Entry 6DVE (X-ray diffraction, 3.81 A resolution); this record covers chains D and E of the 8 polymer chains in the assembly.

== Chain D ==
Protein: DNA-directed RNA polymerase subunit beta'
From: Mycobacterium tuberculosis (strain ATCC 25618 / H37Rv)
Notes: EC 2.7.7.6
Reference sequence: P9WGY7 (RPOC_MYCTU); numbering as in UniProt (aligned over 1-1316)
Sequence (1316 residues; numbered 1 to 1316; the number before each row is that of its first residue):
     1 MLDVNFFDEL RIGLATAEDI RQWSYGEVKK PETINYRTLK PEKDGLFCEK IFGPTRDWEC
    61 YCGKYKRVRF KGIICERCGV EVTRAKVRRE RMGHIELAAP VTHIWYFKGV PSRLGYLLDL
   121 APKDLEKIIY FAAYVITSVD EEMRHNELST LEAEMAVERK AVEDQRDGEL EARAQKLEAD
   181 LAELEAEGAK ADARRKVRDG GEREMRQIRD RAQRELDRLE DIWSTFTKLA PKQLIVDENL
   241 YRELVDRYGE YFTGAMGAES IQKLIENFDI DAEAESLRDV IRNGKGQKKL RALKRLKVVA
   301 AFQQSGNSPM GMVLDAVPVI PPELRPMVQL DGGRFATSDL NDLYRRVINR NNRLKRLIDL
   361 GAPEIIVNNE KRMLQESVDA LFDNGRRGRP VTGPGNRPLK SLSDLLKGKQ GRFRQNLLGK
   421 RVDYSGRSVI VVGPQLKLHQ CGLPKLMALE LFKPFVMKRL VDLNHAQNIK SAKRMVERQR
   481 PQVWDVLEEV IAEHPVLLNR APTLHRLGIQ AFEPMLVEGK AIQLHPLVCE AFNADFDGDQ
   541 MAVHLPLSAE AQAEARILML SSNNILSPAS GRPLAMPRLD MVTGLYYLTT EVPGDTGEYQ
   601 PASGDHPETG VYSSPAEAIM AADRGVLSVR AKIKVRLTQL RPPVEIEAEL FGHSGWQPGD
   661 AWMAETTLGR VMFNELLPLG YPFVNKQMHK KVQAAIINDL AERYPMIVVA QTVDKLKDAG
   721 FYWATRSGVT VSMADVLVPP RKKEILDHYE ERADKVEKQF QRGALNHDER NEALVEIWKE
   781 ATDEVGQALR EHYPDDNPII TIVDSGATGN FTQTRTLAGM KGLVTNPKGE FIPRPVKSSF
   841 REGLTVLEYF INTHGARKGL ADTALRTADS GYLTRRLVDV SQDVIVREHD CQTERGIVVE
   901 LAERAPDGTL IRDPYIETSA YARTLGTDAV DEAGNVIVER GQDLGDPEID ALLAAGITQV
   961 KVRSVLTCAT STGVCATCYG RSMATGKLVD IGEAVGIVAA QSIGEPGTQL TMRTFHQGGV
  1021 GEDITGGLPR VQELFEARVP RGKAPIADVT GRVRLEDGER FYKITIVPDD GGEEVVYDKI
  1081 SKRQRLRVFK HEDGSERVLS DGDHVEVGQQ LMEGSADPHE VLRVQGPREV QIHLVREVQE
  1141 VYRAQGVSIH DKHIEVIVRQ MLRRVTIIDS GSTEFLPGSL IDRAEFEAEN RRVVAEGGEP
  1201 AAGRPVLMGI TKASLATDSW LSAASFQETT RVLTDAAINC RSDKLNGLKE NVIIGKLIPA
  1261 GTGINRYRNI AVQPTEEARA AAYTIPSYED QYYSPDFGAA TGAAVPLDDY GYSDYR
Unresolved in the structure: 1-2, 1012-1025, 1282-1316
Bound ions: Zn2+ site 1: Cys60, Cys62, Cys75, Cys78; Zn2+ site 2: Cys891, Cys968, Cys975, Cys978
Swiss-Prot annotation at these positions:
  - binding site (Zn(2+)): Cys60, Cys62, Cys75, Cys78, Cys891, Cys968, Cys975, Cys978
  - binding site (Mg(2+)): Asp535, Asp537, Asp539

== Chain E ==
Protein: DNA-directed RNA polymerase subunit omega
From: Mycobacterium tuberculosis (strain ATCC 25618 / H37Rv)
Notes: EC 2.7.7.6
Reference sequence: P9WGY5 (RPOZ_MYCTU); residue numbers follow UniProt; this construct covers 1-110
Sequence (110 residues; each row starts with the number of its first residue):
     1 MSISQSDASL AAVPAVDQFD PSSGASGGYD TPLGITNPPI DELLDRVSSK YALVIYAAKR
    61 ARQINDYYNQ LGEGILEYVG PLVEPGLQEK PLSIALREIH ADLLEHTEGE
Unresolved in the structure: 1-27, 109-110

== Interface between chain D and chain E ==
Contacting residue pairs (67; chain D residue first):
  His439(D) - Leu33(E)  hydrogen bond (side chain-backbone)
  His439(D) - Ile35(E)
  His439(D) - Thr36(E)
  Arg459(D) - Gln88(E)
  Glu489(D) - Gln88(E)
  Val490(D) - Lys90(E)  hydrogen bond (backbone-side chain)
  Ala492(D) - Lys90(E)
  Glu493(D) - Gly34(E)
  Glu493(D) - Ile35(E)
  Glu493(D) - Ser93(E)  hydrogen bond
  Pro495(D) - Ile35(E)  hydrophobic
  Glu513(D) - Gly34(E)
  Glu513(D) - Ile35(E)  hydrogen bond (side chain-backbone)
  Ser548(D) - Arg62(E)
  Ala549(D) - Ala58(E)
  Ala549(D) - Arg62(E)
  Glu550(D) - Val54(E)
  Glu550(D) - Ala58(E)
  Glu550(D) - Arg62(E)  salt bridge
  Gln552(D) - Leu92(E)
  Ala553(D) - Val54(E)  hydrophobic
  Glu554(D) - Val54(E)
  Arg556(D) - Ile35(E)  hydrogen bond (side chain-backbone)
  Arg556(D) - Asn37(E)
  Arg556(D) - Leu92(E)
  Arg556(D) - Leu96(E)
  Ile557(D) - Ile40(E)  hydrophobic
  Ile557(D) - Leu53(E)  hydrophobic
  Ile557(D) - Val54(E)  hydrophobic
  Leu558(D) - Lys50(E)
  Leu558(D) - Tyr51(E)  hydrophobic
  Leu558(D) - Val54(E)  hydrophobic
  Asn563(D) - Ile40(E)
  Asn563(D) - Lys50(E)
  Pro705(D) - Asp41(E)
  Met706(D) - Asp41(E)  hydrogen bond (backbone-side chain)
  Ile707(D) - Pro32(E)  hydrophobic
  Ile707(D) - Asp41(E)  hydrogen bond (backbone-side chain)
  Val708(D) - Gly28(E)
  Val708(D) - Tyr29(E)  hydrophobic
  Gln711(D) - Asp30(E)  hydrogen bond (side chain-backbone)
  Lys715(D) - Asp30(E)  salt bridge
  Asp990(D) - Ser49(E)
  Asp990(D) - Lys50(E)  hydrogen bond (side chain-backbone)
  Asp990(D) - Tyr51(E)
  Glu993(D) - Tyr51(E)  hydrogen bond
  Gly1261(D) - Tyr51(E)
  Thr1262(D) - Tyr51(E)
  Arg1266(D) - Glu108(E)
  Tyr1267(D) - Ser49(E)  hydrogen bond
  Tyr1267(D) - Tyr51(E)  hydrophobic
  Tyr1267(D) - Ala52(E)  hydrophobic
  Tyr1267(D) - Ile55(E)
  Arg1268(D) - Lys59(E)  hydrogen bond (backbone-side chain)
  Ile1270(D) - Ile55(E)  hydrophobic
  Ile1270(D) - Tyr56(E)  hydrophobic
  Ile1270(D) - Lys59(E)  hydrogen bond (backbone-side chain)
  Ile1270(D) - Thr107(E)
  Ala1271(D) - His106(E)
  Ala1271(D) - Thr107(E)  hydrogen bond (backbone-backbone)
  Val1272(D) - Lys59(E)
  Val1272(D) - Arg60(E)
  Val1272(D) - Gln63(E)  hydrogen bond (backbone-side chain)
  Gln1273(D) - Glu105(E)  hydrogen bond (backbone-backbone)
  Pro1274(D) - Val79(E)  hydrophobic
  Thr1275(D) - Leu103(E)
  Thr1275(D) - Glu105(E)  hydrogen bond
Interface residues without a listed pair, chain D (45 interface residues in all): Lys437, Gln440, Leu560, Thr985, Lys987, Ile991, Asn1269, Arg1279
Interface residues without a listed pair, chain E (43 interface residues in all): Thr31, Pro39, Leu44, Ser48, Ala61, Leu82, Glu84, Leu104

== Summary ==
45 residues of chain D and 43 residues of chain E are in contact; the contacts include 17 hydrogen bonds and 2
salt bridges. Polar contacts include Glu550(D)-Arg62(E), Lys715(D)-Asp30(E) and His439(D)-Leu33(E). UniProt
lists 8 Zn2+-binding residues and 3 Mg2+-binding residues on chain D.
Chain D is DNA-directed RNA polymerase subunit beta' and chain E is DNA-directed RNA polymerase subunit omega,
both from Mycobacterium tuberculosis (strain ATCC 25618 / H37Rv); the structure, Crystal structure of
Mycobacterium tuberculosis transcription initiation complex(ECF selenomethionine-labelled sigma factor L) with
6 nt spacer, was determined by X-ray diffraction, deposited together with 6DV9, 6DVB, 6DVC and 6DVD.
